4FS4 - chains A and B; structure by X-ray diffraction, 1.74 A resolution.

== Chain A (and B) ==
Name: Beta-secretase 1
Source organism: Homo sapiens
Notes: EC 3.4.23.46; chain B of this document is another copy of the same molecule, construct and numbering; everything in this record applies to it too
UniProtKB: P56817 (BACE1_HUMAN); residues 58-447 here = UniProt positions 58-447
Amino-acid sequence (390 residues; numbered 58 to 447; the number before each row is that of its first residue):
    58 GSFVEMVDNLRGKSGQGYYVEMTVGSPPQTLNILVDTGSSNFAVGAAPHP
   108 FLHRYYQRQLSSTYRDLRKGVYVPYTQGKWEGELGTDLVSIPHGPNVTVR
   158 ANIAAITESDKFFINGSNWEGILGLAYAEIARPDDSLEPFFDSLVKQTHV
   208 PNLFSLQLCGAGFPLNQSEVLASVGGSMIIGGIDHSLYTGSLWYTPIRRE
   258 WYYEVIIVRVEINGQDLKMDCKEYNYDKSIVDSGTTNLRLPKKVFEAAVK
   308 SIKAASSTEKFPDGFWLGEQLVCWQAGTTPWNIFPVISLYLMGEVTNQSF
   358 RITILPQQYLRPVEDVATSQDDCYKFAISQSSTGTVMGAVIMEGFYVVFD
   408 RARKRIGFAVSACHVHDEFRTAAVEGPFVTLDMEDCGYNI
Disulfide bonds: Cys216-Cys420, Cys278-Cys443, Cys330-Cys380
Ligand contacts: H24 ((6S)-2-amino-6-(3'-methoxybiphenyl-3-yl)-3,6-dimethyl-5,6-dihydropyrimidin-4(3H)-one): Ser71, Gly72, Gln73, Gly74, Leu91, Asp93, Gly95, Ser96, Tyr132, Phe169, Ile171, Trp176, Ile179, Asp289, Ser290, Gly291, Thr292, Thr293, Ala396
Curated features (UniProtKB/Swiss-Prot):
  - active site: Asp93, Asp289
  - modified residue (N6-acetyllysine): Lys126, Lys275, Lys279, Lys285, Lys299, Lys300, Lys307
  - glycosylation (N-linked (GlcNAc...) asparagine): Asn153, Asn172, Asn223, Asn354
  - mutagenesis: Asp93 (D93N: Decreases beta-cleaved soluble APP production), Asp284 (D284N: Almost abolishes beta-cleaved soluble APP production)

== Interface between chain A and chain B ==
Pairs across the interface (8; chain A residue first):
  Lys275(A) with Gln134(B)
  Met276(A) with Gln134(B)
  Asp277(A) with Gln134(B)
  Lys300(A) with Ser166(B); Asp167(B)
  Glu303(A) with Glu165(B)
  Lys307(A) with Tyr129(B); Glu138(B), salt bridge

== In short ==
The chain A/chain B interface involves 6 residues from each chain; the contacts include 1 salt bridge. Its one
salt-bridged contact is Lys307(A)-Glu138(B). Chain A binds compound H24. From UniProt: active-site residues
Asp93(A) and Asp289(A) and 2 mutagenesis sites on chain A.
Chain A and chain B are both Beta-secretase 1 (Homo sapiens); the structure, Structure of BACE Bound to
(S)-4-(3'-methoxy-[1,1'-biphenyl]-3-yl)-1,4-dimethyl-6-oxotetrahydropyrimidin-2(1H)-iminium, was determined by
X-ray diffraction (same publication as 4DUS).
